PDB entry 7CNM | X-ray diffraction, 2.44 A resolution | chains B and E of the 5 polymer chains in the assembly

# Chain B
Name: Tubulin beta chain
From: Sus scrofa
UniProt: A0A287AGU7 (A0A287AGU7_PIG); numbering as in UniProt (aligned over 1-445)
Amino-acid sequence (445 residues; row label = number of the first residue in the row):
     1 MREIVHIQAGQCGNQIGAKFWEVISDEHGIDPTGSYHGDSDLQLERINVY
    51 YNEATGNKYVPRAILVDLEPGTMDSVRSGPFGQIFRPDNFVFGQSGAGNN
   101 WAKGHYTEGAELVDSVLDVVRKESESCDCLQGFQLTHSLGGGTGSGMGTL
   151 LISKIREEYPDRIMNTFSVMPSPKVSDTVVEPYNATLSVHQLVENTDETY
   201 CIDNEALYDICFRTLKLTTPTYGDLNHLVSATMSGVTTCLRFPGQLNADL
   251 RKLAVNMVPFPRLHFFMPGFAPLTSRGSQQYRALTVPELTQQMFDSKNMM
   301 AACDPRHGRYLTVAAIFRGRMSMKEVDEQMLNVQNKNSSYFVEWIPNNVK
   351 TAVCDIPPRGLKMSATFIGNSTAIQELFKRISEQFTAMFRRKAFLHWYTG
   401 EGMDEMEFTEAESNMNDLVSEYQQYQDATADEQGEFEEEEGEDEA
Unresolved in the structure: 429-445
Ligand contacts:
  - G70 ((2S,4S)-4-[[2-[(1R,3R)-1-acetyloxy-4-methyl-3-[[(2S,3S)-3-methyl-2-[[(2R)-1-methylpiperidin-2-yl]carbonylamino]pentanoyl]amino]pentyl]-1,3-thiazol-4-yl]carbonylamino]-5-cyclohexyl-2-methyl-pentanoic acid): Q11, Q15, P173, K174, V175, D177, Y208, P220, T221, Y222, G223, L225, N226, R276
  - GDP (guanosine-5'-diphosphate): G10, Q11, C12, Q15, I16, D67, N99, S138, G140, G141, G142, T143, G144, V169, P171, V175, S176, E181, N204, L207, Y222, L225, N226

# Chain E
Name: Stathmin-4
From: Mus musculus
UniProt: P63042 (STMN4_MOUSE); residues 5-145 here correspond to UniProt positions 49-189 (UniProt number = residue number + 44)
Amino-acid sequence (143 residues; numbered 3 to 145; the number before each row is that of its first residue):
     3 MADMEVIELNKCTSGQSFEVILKPPSFDGVPEFNASLPRRRDPSLEEIQK
    53 KLEAAEERRKYQEAELLKHLAEKREHEREVIQKAIEENNNFIKMAKEKLA
   103 QKMESNKENREAHLAAMLERLQEKDKHAEEVRKNKELKEEASR
Unresolved in the structure: 3-5, 29-43, 142-145
Construct notes: initiating methionine (3); expression tag (4)

# How chain B and chain E interact
Contacting residue pairs (25; chain B residue first):
  Y106(B) with H78(E), hydrogen bond; E79(E); V82(E), hydrophobic; I83(E)
  L150(B) with E79(E)
  S153(B) with L72(E); R76(E), hydrogen bond
  K154(B) with R76(E); E79(E)
  R156(B) with L68(E); L72(E)
  E157(B) with L69(E); L72(E); A73(E); R76(E), salt bridge
  P160(B) with E65(E)
  T399(B) with E89(E)
  E401(B) with V82(E); A86(E)
  G402(B) with V82(E); K85(E); A86(E)
  D404(B) with K85(E), salt bridge
  E407(B) with H78(E), salt bridge; V82(E)
Other interface residues (no listed pair), chain B (18 interface residues in all): H105, T107, D161, N195, G400, M403
Other interface residues (no listed pair), chain E (14 interface residues in all): K75

# Summary
The interface between chain B and chain E involves 18 residues on one side and 14 on the other, with 2
hydrogen bonds and 3 salt bridges. Polar contacts include E157(B)-R76(E), D404(B)-K85(E) and E407(B)-H78(E).
Chain B binds GDP and compound G70.
Chain B is Tubulin beta chain (Sus scrofa) and chain E is Stathmin-4 (Mus musculus); the structure, YDX in
complex with tubulin, was determined by X-ray diffraction together with 7CNN and 7CNO from the same study.
